PDB entry 3CQZ | X-ray diffraction, 2.80 A resolution | chains B and L of the 11 polymer chains in the assembly

[Chain B]
Molecule: DNA-directed RNA polymerase II subunit RPB2
Source organism: Saccharomyces cerevisiae
Notes: EC 2.7.7.6
UniProt: P08518 (RPB2_YEAST); residue numbers follow UniProt; this construct covers 1-1173, 1175-1224
Amino-acid sequence (1224 residues; numbered 1 to 1225; 1 number in that range is skipped by the numbering (no residue carries it; nothing is unmodelled there); the number before each row is that of its first residue):
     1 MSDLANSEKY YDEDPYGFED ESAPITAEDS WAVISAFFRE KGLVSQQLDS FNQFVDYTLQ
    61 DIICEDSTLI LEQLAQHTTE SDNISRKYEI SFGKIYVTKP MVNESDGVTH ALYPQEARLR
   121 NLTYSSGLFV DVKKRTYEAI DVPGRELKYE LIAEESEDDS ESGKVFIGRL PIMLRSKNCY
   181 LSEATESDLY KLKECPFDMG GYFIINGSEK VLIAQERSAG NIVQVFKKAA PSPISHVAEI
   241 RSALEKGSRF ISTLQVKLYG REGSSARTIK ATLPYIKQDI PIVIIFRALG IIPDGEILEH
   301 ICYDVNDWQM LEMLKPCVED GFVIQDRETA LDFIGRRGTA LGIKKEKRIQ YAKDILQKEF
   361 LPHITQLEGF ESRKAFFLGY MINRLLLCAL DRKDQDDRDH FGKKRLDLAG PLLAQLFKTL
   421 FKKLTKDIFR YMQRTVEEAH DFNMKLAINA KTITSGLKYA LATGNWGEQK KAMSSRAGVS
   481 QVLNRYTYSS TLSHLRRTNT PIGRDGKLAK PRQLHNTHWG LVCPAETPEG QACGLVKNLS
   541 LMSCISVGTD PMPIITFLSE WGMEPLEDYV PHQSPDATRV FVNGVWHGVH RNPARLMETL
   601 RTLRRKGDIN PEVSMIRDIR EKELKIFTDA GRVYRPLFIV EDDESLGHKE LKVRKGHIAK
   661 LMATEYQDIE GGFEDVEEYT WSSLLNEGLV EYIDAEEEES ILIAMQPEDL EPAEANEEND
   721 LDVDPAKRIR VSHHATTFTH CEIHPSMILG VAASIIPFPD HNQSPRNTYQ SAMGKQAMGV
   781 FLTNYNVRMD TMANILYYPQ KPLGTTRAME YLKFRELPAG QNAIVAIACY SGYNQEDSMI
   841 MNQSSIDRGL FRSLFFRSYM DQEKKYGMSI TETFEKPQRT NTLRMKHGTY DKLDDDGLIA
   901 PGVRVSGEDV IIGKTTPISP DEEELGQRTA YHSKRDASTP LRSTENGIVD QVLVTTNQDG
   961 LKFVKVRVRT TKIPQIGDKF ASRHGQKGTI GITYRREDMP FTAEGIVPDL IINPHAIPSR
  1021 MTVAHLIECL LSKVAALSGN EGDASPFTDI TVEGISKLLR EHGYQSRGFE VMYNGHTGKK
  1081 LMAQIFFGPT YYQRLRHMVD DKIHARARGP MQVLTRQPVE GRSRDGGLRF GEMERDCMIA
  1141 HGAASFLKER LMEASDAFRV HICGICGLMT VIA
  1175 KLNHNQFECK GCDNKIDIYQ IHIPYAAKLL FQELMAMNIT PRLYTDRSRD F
Not modelled in the structure: 1-19, 70-88, 135-160, 248-250, 431-445, 467-476, 669-675, 713-721, 866-869, 881-883, 918-932, 1100-1126, 1175-1177, 1223-1225
Ion coordination: Zn2+: Cys1163, Cys1166, Cys1183, Cys1186

[Chain L]
Molecule: DNA-directed RNA polymerases I, II, and III subunit RPABC4
Source organism: Saccharomyces cerevisiae
UniProt: P40422 (RPAB4_YEAST); residues 1-70 here = UniProt positions 1-70
Amino-acid sequence (70 residues; numbered 1 to 70; the number before each row is that of its first residue):
     1 MSREGFQIPT NLDAAAAGTS QARTATLKYI CAECSSKLSL SRTDAVRCKD CGHRILLKAR
    61 TKRLVQFEAR
Not modelled in the structure: 1-25, 49-50
Curated features (UniProtKB/Swiss-Prot):
  - zinc finger: Cys31 to Cys51 (C4-type)
  - binding site (Zn(2+)): Cys31, Cys34, Cys48, Cys51
Ion coordination: Zn2+: Cys31, Cys34, Cys48, Cys51

[Chain B / chain L interface]
Pairs across the interface - 41 pairs, chain B then chain L:
  Glu104(B) with Arg54(L), hydrogen bond (backbone-side chain)
  Ser105(B) with Arg54(L)
  Asp106(B) with Arg47(L), salt bridge; Arg54(L), salt bridge
  Val108(B) with Arg54(L)
  Glu116(B) with His53(L), salt bridge
  Leu119(B) with Ile55(L), hydrophobic
  Arg120(B) with Arg54(L); Ile55(L)
  Lys193(B) with Ala32(L), hydrogen bond (side chain-backbone)
  Arg852(B) with Arg70(L), hydrogen bond (side chain-backbone)
  Thr873(B) with Arg42(L)
  Asp894(B) with Lys58(L), salt bridge
  Asp896(B) with Tyr29(L), hydrogen bond; Lys58(L), salt bridge
  Leu898(B) with Lys58(L), hydrogen bond (backbone-side chain)
  Ile899(B) with Lys58(L)
  Ala900(B) with Lys58(L); Ala59(L); Thr61(L)
  Pro901(B) with Lys58(L); Ala59(L); Arg60(L); Thr61(L), hydrogen bond (backbone-backbone)
  Gly902(B) with Val65(L)
  Val903(B) with Thr61(L)
  Arg904(B) with Val65(L); Gln66(L), hydrogen bond (side chain-backbone)
  Ile948(B) with Phe67(L), hydrophobic
  Val952(B) with Leu56(L); Leu57(L); Lys58(L), hydrogen bond (backbone-backbone)
  Leu953(B) with Ile55(L), hydrophobic; Leu56(L)
  Val954(B) with Val46(L), hydrophobic; Arg54(L); Ile55(L); Leu56(L), hydrogen bond (backbone-backbone)
  Thr955(B) with Arg54(L), hydrogen bond (side chain-backbone)
  Thr956(B) with Val46(L)
  Lys962(B) with Val46(L)
Also at the interface, not in a pair above, chain B (29 interface residues in all): His110, Asp847, Gln951
Also at the interface, not in a pair above, chain L (19 interface residues in all): Arg63

[Summary]
29 residues of chain B and 19 residues of chain L are in contact, with 10 hydrogen bonds and 5 salt bridges.
Polar pairs include Asp106(B)-Arg47(L), Asp106(B)-Arg54(L) and Glu116(B)-His53(L). Cys1163(B), Cys1166(B),
Cys1183(B) and Cys1186(B) coordinate Zn2+. From UniProt: 4 Zn2+-binding residues on chain L.
Chain B is DNA-directed RNA polymerase II subunit RPB2 and chain L is DNA-directed RNA polymerases I, II, and
III subunit RPABC4, both from Saccharomyces cerevisiae; the structure, Crystal structure of 10 subunit RNA
polymerase II in complex with the inhibitor alpha-amanitin, was determined by X-ray diffraction.
